PDB entry 8UT4 | electron microscopy, 3.30 A resolution | chains B and C of the 8 polymer chains in the assembly

Chain B:
Molecule: Hemagglutinin HA2 chain
Organism: Influenza A virus
UniProt: A0A6G7M316 (A0A6G7M316_9INFA); residues -3 to 177 here correspond to UniProt positions 341-521 (UniProt number = residue number + 344)
Amino-acid sequence (250 residues; row label = number of the first residue in the row; numbers below 1 keep their minus sign (Ile-3 is residue -3)):
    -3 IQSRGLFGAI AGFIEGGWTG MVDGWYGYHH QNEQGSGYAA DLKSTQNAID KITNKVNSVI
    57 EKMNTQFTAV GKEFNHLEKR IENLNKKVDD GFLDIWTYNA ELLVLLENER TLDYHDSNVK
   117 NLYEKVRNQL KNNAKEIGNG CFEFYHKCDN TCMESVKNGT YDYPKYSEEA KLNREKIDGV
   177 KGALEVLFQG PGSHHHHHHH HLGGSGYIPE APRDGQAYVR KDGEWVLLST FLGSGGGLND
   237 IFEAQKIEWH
Not modelled in the structure: -3 to 9, 174-246
Construct notes: expression tag (178-246)
Disulfide bonds: Cys144-Cys148
Residues lining bound ligands: N-acetylglucosamine (NAG; 2-acetamido-2-deoxy-beta-D-glucopyranose): Lys39, Glu150, Asn154

Chain C:
Molecule: Hemagglutinin HA1 chain
Organism: Influenza A virus
UniProt: A0A6J3XHU5 (A0A6J3XHU5_9INFA); residues 10-333 here correspond to UniProt positions 17-340 (UniProt number = residue number + 7)
Amino-acid sequence (324 residues; each row starts with the number of its first residue):
    10 ADTLCIGYHA NNSTDTVDTV LEKNVTVTHS VNLLEDKHNG KLCKLRGVAP LHLGKCNIAG
    70 WILGNPECES LSTASSWSYI VETSNSDNGT CYPGDFINYE ELREQLSSVS SFERFEIFPK
   130 TSSWPNHDSN KGVTAACPHA GAKSFYKNLI WLVKKGNSYP KLNQSYINDK GKEVLVLWGI
   190 HHPSTTADQQ SLYQNADAYV FVGTSRYSKK FKPEIATRPK VRDQEGRMNY YWTLVEPGDK
   250 ITFEATGNLV VPRYAFTMER NAGSGIIISD TPVHDCNTTC QTPEGAINTS LPFQNIHPIT
   310 IGKCPKYVKS TKLRLATGLR NVPS
Not modelled in the structure: 10
Disulfide bonds: Cys65-Cys77, Cys100-Cys146, Cys289-Cys313
Glycans and other covalent adducts: N-acetylglucosamine (NAG) linked to Asn21, Asn33, Asn97, Asn286, Asn297
From the paper describing this entry:
  - post-translational modification sites: Asn33

How chain B and chain C interact:
Contacting residue pairs (10; chain B residue first):
  Lys47(B) with Leu30(C)
  Asn50(B) with Thr28(C); Val29(C); Leu30(C); Glu31(C), hydrogen bond (side chain-backbone); Lys32(C)
  Lys51(B) with Val29(C), hydrogen bond (backbone-backbone)
  Glu57(B) with Lys32(C), salt bridge
  Asn60(B) with Lys318(C)
  Gln62(B) with Lys318(C)
Interface residues without a listed pair, chain B (8 interface residues in all): Ser54, Tyr110

Summary:
8 residues of chain B face 6 of chain C across their interface, with 2 hydrogen bonds and 1 salt bridge. Polar
pairs include Glu57(B)-Lys32(C), Asn50(B)-Glu31(C) and Lys51(B)-Val29(C). Ligands of chain B:
N-acetylglucosamine. N-acetylglucosamine is covalently linked to Asn21(C), Asn33(C), Asn97(C), Asn286(C) and
Asn297(C). From the paper: a modification site at Asn33(C).
Chain B is Hemagglutinin HA2 chain and chain C is Hemagglutinin HA1 chain, both from Influenza A virus; the
structure, CryoEM structure of A/Michigan/45/2015 H1 in complex with flu HA central stem VH1-18 antibody
09-1B12, was determined by electron microscopy, deposited together with 8UT6, 8UT7, 8UT8, 8UT9 and 8UWA.
